PDB entry 7CQH | X-ray diffraction, 2.15 A resolution | chains B and A

# Chain B
Name: AT15141p
From: Drosophila melanogaster
UniProt: C6SUZ2 (C6SUZ2_DROME); residues -1 to 69 here correspond to UniProt positions 89-159 (UniProt number = residue number + 90)
Chain sequence (73 residues; numbered -3 to 69; the number before each row is that of its first residue; numbers below 1 keep their minus sign (Gly-3 is residue -3)):
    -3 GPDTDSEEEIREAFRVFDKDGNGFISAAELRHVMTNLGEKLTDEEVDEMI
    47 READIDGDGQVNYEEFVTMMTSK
Not modelled in the structure: -3 to 1
Sequence notes: expression tag (-3 to -2)
Ion coordination: Ca2+ site 1: Asp14, Asp16, Asn18, Phe20, Glu25; Ca2+ site 2: Asp50, Asp52, Asp54, Gln56, Glu61

# Chain A
Name: Transient receptor potential protein
From: Drosophila melanogaster
Notes: fragment: cbs2
UniProt: P19334 (TRP_DROME); residues -13 to 28 here correspond to UniProt positions 899-940 (UniProt number = residue number + 912)
Chain sequence (44 residues; each row starts with the number of its first residue; numbers below 1 keep their minus sign (Gly-15 is residue -15)):
   -15 GPMNQTQLIEFNPNLGDVTRATRVAYVKFMRKKMAADEVSLADD
Not modelled in the structure: -15 to 0, 25-28
Sequence notes: expression tag (-15 to -14)
What the authors report for this chain:
  - mutagenesis - K12A (Kd: 7.94+0.88 uM): increased binding to CaM N-lobe
  - specificity-determining residues: Lys12

# How chain B and chain A interact
Residue-residue contacts (25):
  Glu5(B) with Ala5(A)
  Ala9(B) with Ala5(A), hydrophobic; Thr6(A)
  Val12(B) with Thr6(A)
  Phe13(B) with Ala9(A), hydrophobic; Phe13(A), hydrophobic
  Leu26(B) with Phe13(A), hydrophobic
  Met30(B) with Tyr10(A), hydrophobic; Met14(A), hydrophobic
  Leu33(B) with Tyr10(A), hydrophobic
  Glu35(B) with Tyr10(A), hydrogen bond; Met14(A)
  Leu37(B) with Lys17(A)
  Glu41(B) with Lys17(A), salt bridge
  Glu44(B) with Lys16(A)
  Met45(B) with Phe13(A)
  Glu48(B) with Lys12(A); Phe13(A)
  Phe62(B) with Ala9(A), hydrophobic
  Met65(B) with Lys12(A), hydrogen bond (backbone-side chain); Phe13(A), hydrophobic
  Met66(B) with Ala9(A), hydrophobic; Lys12(A)
  Ser68(B) with Lys12(A), hydrogen bond (backbone-side chain)
  Lys69(B) with Lys12(A)
Other interface residues (no listed pair), chain B (22 interface residues in all): Glu8, Lys36, Ala49, Val57
Other interface residues (no listed pair), chain A (12 interface residues in all): Thr3, Val8, Arg15
The authors on this interface:
  - interface residues, chain A: Phe13(A)
  - hot spots on chain A (mutagenesis) - F13A/M14A: abolished binding to AT15141p (chain B)

# In short
22 residues of chain B and 12 residues of chain A are in contact, with 3 hydrogen bonds and 1 salt bridge.
Polar pairs include Glu41(B)-Lys17(A), Glu35(B)-Tyr10(A) and Met65(B)-Lys12(A). Asp14(B), Asp16(B), Asn18(B),
Phe20(B) and Glu25(B) coordinate Ca2+ site 1. From the paper: K12A of chain A increases binding to CaM N-lobe;
the interface residue Phe13(A).
Here chain B is AT15141p and chain A is Transient receptor potential protein, both from Drosophila
melanogaster. Entry 7CQH (Complex of TRP_CBS2 and Calmodulin_Clobe) was determined by X-ray diffraction
together with 7CQP and 7CQV from the same study.
